4ZHG - chain A; structure by X-ray diffraction, 2.05 A resolution.

[Chain A]
Name: Neutrophil gelatinase-associated lipocalin
Source organism: Homo sapiens
UniProtKB: P80188 (NGAL_HUMAN); residues 1-178 here correspond to UniProt positions 21-198 (UniProt number = residue number + 20)
Chain sequence (180 residues; each row starts with the number of its first residue; numbers below 1 keep their minus sign (Gly-1 is residue -1)):
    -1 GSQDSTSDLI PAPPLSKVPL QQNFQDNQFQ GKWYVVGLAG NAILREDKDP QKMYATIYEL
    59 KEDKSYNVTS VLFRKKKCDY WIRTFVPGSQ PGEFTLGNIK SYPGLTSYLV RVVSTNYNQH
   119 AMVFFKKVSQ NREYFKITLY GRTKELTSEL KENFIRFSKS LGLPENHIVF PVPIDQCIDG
Not modelled in the structure: -1 to 1
Cystine bridges: Cys76-Cys175
Differences from the reference sequence: expression tag (-1 to 0); engineered mutation Ser87 (Cys107 in P80188)
Ligand contacts: 4OL (N,N'-butane-1,4-diylbis[1-hydroxy-N-(3-{[(1-hydroxy-6-oxo-1,6-dihydropyridin-2-yl)carbonyl]amino}propyl)-6-oxo-1,6-dihydropyridine-2-carboxamide]): Ala40, Ile41, Tyr52, Ser68, Leu70, Trp79, Arg81, Tyr100, Tyr106, Phe123, Lys124, Lys125, Tyr132, Phe133, Lys134
Swiss-Prot annotation at these positions:
  - binding site (a carboxymycobactin): Tyr52 to Thr54, Lys125, Lys134, Tyr138
  - binding site (enterobactin): Tyr106, Lys134
  - modified residue: Gln1 (Pyrrolidone carboxylic acid)
  - glycosylation: Asn65 (N-linked (GlcNAc...) asparagine)
Reported in the primary citation:
  - conformationally variable residues (side-chain flip): Trp79, Arg81, Tyr106, Lys125
  - binding site for 4OL: Trp79, Lys125

[Overview]
Bound to chain A: compound 4OL. UniProt lists 6 carboxymycobactin-binding residues and enterobactin-binding
residues Tyr106 and Lys134. From the paper: a binding site for 4OL at Trp79 and Lys125; conformational
variability at Trp79, Arg81 and Tyr106 among others.
Chain A is Neutrophil gelatinase-associated lipocalin (Homo sapiens); the structure, Siderocalin-mediated
recognition and cellular uptake of actinides, was determined by X-ray diffraction (same publication as 4ZFX,
4ZHC, 4ZHD, 4ZHF and 4ZHH).
